PDB entry 6FPY | X-ray diffraction, 2.34 A resolution | chain A

== Chain A ==
Molecule: Inter-alpha-trypsin inhibitor heavy chain H1
Source organism: Homo sapiens
Reference sequence: P19827 (ITIH1_HUMAN); residue numbers follow UniProt; this construct covers 35-672
Amino-acid sequence (660 residues; numbered 13 to 672; the number before each row is that of its first residue):
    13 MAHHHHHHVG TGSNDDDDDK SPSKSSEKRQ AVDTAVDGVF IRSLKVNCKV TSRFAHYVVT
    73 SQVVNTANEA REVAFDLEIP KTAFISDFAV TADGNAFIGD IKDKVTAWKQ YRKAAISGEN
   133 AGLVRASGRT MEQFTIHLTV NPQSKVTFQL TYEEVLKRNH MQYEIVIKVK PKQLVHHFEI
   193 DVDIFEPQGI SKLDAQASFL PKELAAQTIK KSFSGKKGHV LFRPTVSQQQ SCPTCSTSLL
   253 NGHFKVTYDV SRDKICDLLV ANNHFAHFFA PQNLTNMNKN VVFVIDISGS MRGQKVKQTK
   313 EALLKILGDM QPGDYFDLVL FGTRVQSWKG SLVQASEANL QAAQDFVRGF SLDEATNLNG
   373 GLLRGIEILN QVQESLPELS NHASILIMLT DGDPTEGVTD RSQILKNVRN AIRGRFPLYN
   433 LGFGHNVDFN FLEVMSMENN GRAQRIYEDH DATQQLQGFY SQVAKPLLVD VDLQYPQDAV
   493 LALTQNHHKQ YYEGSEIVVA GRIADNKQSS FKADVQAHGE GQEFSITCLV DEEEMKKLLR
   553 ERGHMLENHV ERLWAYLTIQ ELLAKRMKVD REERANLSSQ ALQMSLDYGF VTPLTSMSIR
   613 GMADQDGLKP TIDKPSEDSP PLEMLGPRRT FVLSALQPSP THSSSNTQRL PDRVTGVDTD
Not modelled in the structure: 13-44, 631-638, 653-672
Differences from the reference sequence: initiating methionine (13); expression tag (14-34)
Disulfide bonds: Cys244-Cys247, Cys268-Cys540
Metal / ion sites: Mg2+: Ser300, Ser302, Asp403
UniProt features mapped onto this chain:
  - motif: Val181 to Lys184 (Phagocytosis uptake signal)
  - modified residue: Ser129 (Phosphoserine), Thr402 (Phosphothreonine), Thr407 (Phosphothreonine), Asp672 (Aspartate 1-(chondroitin 4-sulfate)-ester)
  - glycosylation: Cys60 (S-linked (Hex...) cysteine), Asn285 (N-linked (GlcNAc...) (complex) asparagine), Asn588 (N-linked (GlcNAc...) (complex) asparagine), Thr653 (O-linked (GalNAc...) threonine)
  - natural variant: Glu585 (E585V: In allele ITIH1*2), Gln595 (Q595R: In allele ITIH1*2 and allele ITIH1*3)
  - mutagenesis: Asp298 (D298A: Abolishes binding to CUB domain of TNFAIP6)
From the paper describing this entry:
  - Mg2+ coordination: Ser300, Ser302, Asp403
  - mutagenesis - D298A: abolished binding to Mg2+- or Mn2+-dependent dimers
  - mutagenesis - D298A: abolished binding to human C3
  - mutagenesis - D298A: unchanged binding to vitronectin
  - mutagenesis - D298A: unchanged binding to SLCs

== Summary ==
Ser300, Ser302 and Asp403 form the Mg2+ site. UniProt lists one mutagenesis site. From the paper: D298A
abolishes binding to Mg2+- or Mn2+-dependent dimers; Mg2+ coordination by Ser300, Ser302 and Asp403.
Chain A is Inter-alpha-trypsin inhibitor heavy chain H1 (Homo sapiens); the structure, Inter-alpha-inhibitor
heavy chain 1, wild type, was determined by X-ray diffraction together with 6FPZ from the same study.
